5Y3T - chains A and C of the 3 polymer chains in the assembly; structure by X-ray diffraction, 2.40 A resolution.

== Chain A ==
Protein: RanBP-type and C3HC4-type zinc finger-containing protein 1
Organism: Mus musculus
Notes: EC 2.3.2.27
Reference sequence: Q9WUB0 (HOIL1_MOUSE); residue numbers follow UniProt; this construct covers 1-140
Chain sequence (140 residues; numbered 1 to 140; the number before each row is that of its first residue):
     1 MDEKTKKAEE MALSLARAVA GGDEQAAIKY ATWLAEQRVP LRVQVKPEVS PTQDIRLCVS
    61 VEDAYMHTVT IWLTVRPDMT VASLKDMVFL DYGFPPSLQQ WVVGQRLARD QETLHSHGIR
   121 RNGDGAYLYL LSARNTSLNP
Disordered / not traced: 1, 137-140
UniProt features mapped onto this chain:
  - modified residue: Met1 (N-acetylmethionine), Ser50 (Phosphoserine)
Reported in the primary citation:
  - disease-associated variants - A18P: decreased binding to Sharpin (chain C)
  - disease-associated variants - A18P: decreased signaling in response to TNF-alpha
  - mutagenesis - L15A/V19A: decreased binding to Sharpin (chain C)
  - disease-associated variants - A18P: decreased stability in response to HOIP and SHARPIN

== Chain C ==
Protein: Sharpin
Organism: Mus musculus
Reference sequence: Q91WA6 (SHRPN_MOUSE); numbering as in UniProt (aligned over 163-341)
Chain sequence (187 residues; row label = number of the first residue in the row):
   155 GPLGSPEFSS GNFKKEELAT RLSQAIAGGD EKAAAQVAAV LAQHHVALNV QLMEAWFPPG
   215 PIRLQVTVED ATSVLSSSSS AHVSLKIHPH CSIAALQDQV FSEFGFPPAV QRWVIGRCLC
   275 MPERSLASYG VSQDGDPAFL YLLSAPREVS GQSLQNSKMD RKLGLFPQSL GLPHDLQPSS
   335 SSLPSPS
Disordered / not traced: 155-168, 301-341
Construct notes: expression tag (155-162)
Reported in the primary citation:
  - mutagenesis - L176A/I180A: abolished binding to stable trimeric LUBAC core
  - mutagenesis - L176A/I180A: decreased stability in response to mHOIP

== Chain A / chain C interface ==
Pairs across the interface - 69 pairs, chain A then chain C:
  Asp2(A) - Phe211(C)
  Asp2(A) - Pro212(C)
  Asp2(A) - Ala281(C)
  Asp2(A) - Ser282(C)
  Thr5(A) - Leu206(C)
  Thr5(A) - Trp210(C)
  Lys6(A) - Ser282(C)
  Ala8(A) - Leu206(C)
  Ala8(A) - Trp210(C)  hydrophobic
  Glu9(A) - Leu206(C)
  Glu9(A) - Phe211(C)
  Glu9(A) - Arg278(C)
  Glu9(A) - Ser279(C)  hydrogen bond
  Ala12(A) - Val204(C)
  Leu13(A) - Glu277(C)
  Leu13(A) - Arg278(C)
  Ala16(A) - Leu202(C)
  Ala16(A) - Val204(C)  hydrophobic
  Val19(A) - Ala192(C)
  Val19(A) - Leu195(C)  hydrophobic
  Val19(A) - Ala196(C)
  Val19(A) - His199(C)
  Val19(A) - Val200(C)
  Val19(A) - Leu202(C)  hydrophobic
  Ala20(A) - His199(C)  hydrogen bond (backbone-side chain)
  Ala20(A) - Val200(C)
  Gly21(A) - His199(C)
  Gly22(A) - Ala196(C)
  Gly22(A) - His199(C)  hydrogen bond (backbone-side chain)
  Glu24(A) - Ala193(C)
  Glu24(A) - Gln197(C)
  Ala27(A) - Ala192(C)
  Ile28(A) - Ala189(C)  hydrophobic
  Ala31(A) - Ile180(C)
  Ala31(A) - Ala188(C)
  Ala31(A) - Ala192(C)  hydrophobic
  Thr32(A) - Glu185(C)
  Leu34(A) - Ile180(C)
  Ala35(A) - Ile180(C)
  Ala35(A) - Gly183(C)
  Ala35(A) - Glu185(C)
  Ala35(A) - Ala188(C)  hydrophobic
  Glu36(A) - Glu185(C)
  Arg38(A) - Ile180(C)
  Arg38(A) - Gly182(C)  hydrogen bond (side chain-backbone)
  Arg38(A) - Gly183(C)
  Val39(A) - Ile180(C)
  Val39(A) - Ala181(C)
  Val39(A) - Trp210(C)  hydrophobic
  Pro40(A) - Met207(C)
  Pro40(A) - Trp210(C)
  Leu41(A) - Ser177(C)
  Leu41(A) - Ile180(C)  hydrophobic
  Leu41(A) - Gln205(C)
  Leu41(A) - Leu206(C)  hydrophobic
  Arg42(A) - Asn203(C)
  Arg42(A) - Val204(C)
  Arg42(A) - Gln205(C)  hydrogen bond (backbone-backbone)
  Val43(A) - Ala173(C)
  Val43(A) - Ser177(C)
  Val43(A) - Asn203(C)
  Gln44(A) - Leu202(C)
  Gln44(A) - Asn203(C)  hydrogen bond (backbone-backbone)
  Val45(A) - Lys169(C)
  Val45(A) - Glu170(C)
  Val45(A) - Ala201(C)
  Lys46(A) - Ala201(C)  hydrogen bond (backbone-backbone)
  Lys46(A) - Leu202(C)
  Lys46(A) - Asn203(C)
Interface residues without a listed pair, chain A (32 interface residues in all): Leu15, Ala18, Asp23
Interface residues without a listed pair, chain C (37 interface residues in all): Thr174, Leu176, Ala179, Asp184
From the paper, about this interface:
  - pairs named by the authors: Ala31(A)-Ala192(C) (hydrophobic contact)
  - interface residues, chain A: Leu15(A), Val19(A), Leu41(A)
  - interface residues, chain C: Leu176(C), Ile180(C), Leu202(C)

== Summary ==
Chain A and chain C form an interface of 32 and 37 residues respectively; the contacts include 7 hydrogen
bonds. Polar contacts include Glu9(A)-Ser279(C), Ala20(A)-His199(C) and Gly22(A)-His199(C). The authors report
a hydrophobic contact between Ala31(A) and Ala192(C). From the paper: A18P and L15A/V19A of chain A reduce
binding to Sharpin (chain C); interface residues Leu15(A), Val19(A) and Leu176(C) among others.
Chain A is RanBP-type and C3HC4-type zinc finger-containing protein 1 and chain C is Sharpin, both from Mus
musculus; the structure, Crystal structure of hetero-trimeric core of LUBAC: HOIP double-UBA complexed with
HOIL-1L UBL and SHARPIN UBL, was determined by X-ray diffraction.
